Entry 5G49 (X-ray diffraction, 2.30 A resolution); this record covers chains A and B.

== Chain A ==
Protein: Nuclear transcription factor Y subunit B-6
From: Arabidopsis thaliana
Notes: fragment: histone-fold domain, residues 55-147
Reference sequence: Q84W66 (NFYB6_ARATH); residues 55-147 here = UniProt positions 55-147
Chain sequence (97 residues; row label = number of the first residue in the row):
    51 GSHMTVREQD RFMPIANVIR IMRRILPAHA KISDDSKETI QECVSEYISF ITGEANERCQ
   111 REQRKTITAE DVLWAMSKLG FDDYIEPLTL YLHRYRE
Construct notes: expression tag (51-54)
Curated features (UniProtKB/Swiss-Prot):
  - DNA-binding region: Met-63 to Ile-69
  - region: Ile-90 to Ile-101 (Subunit association domain (SAD))
Reported in the primary citation:
  - contacts within the chain: Arg-114/Asp-121
  - mutagenesis - N67D: unchanged binding to Nuclear transcription factor Y subunit C-3 (chain B)
  - specificity-determining residues: Asp-84 (proposed by the authors, not directly observed)
  - mutagenesis - N67D: abolished binding to DNA

== Chain B ==
Protein: Nuclear transcription factor Y subunit C-3
From: Arabidopsis thaliana
Notes: fragment: histone-fold domain, residues 55-148
Reference sequence: Q9ZVL3 (NFYC3_ARATH); numbering as in UniProt (aligned over 55-148)
Chain sequence (95 residues; row label = number of the first residue in the row):
    54 MTQFKEIEKT TDFKNHSLPL ARIKKIMKAD EDVRMISAEA PVVFARACEM FILELTLRSW
   114 NHTEENKRRT LQKNDIAAAV TRTDIFDFLV DIVPR
Disordered / not traced: 54
Construct notes: expression tag (54)
Ion coordination: Ca2+ near Asp-137 (its only coordinating residue here)
Reported in the primary citation:
  - contacts within the chain: Arg-121/Asp-128

== Interface between chain A and chain B ==
Contacting residue pairs (102):
  Gln-59(A) / Arg-75(B)  hydrogen bond (backbone-side chain)
  Asp-60(A) / Arg-75(B)
  Arg-61(A) / Ile-79(B)
  Arg-61(A) / Ala-82(B)
  Phe-62(A) / Arg-75(B)  hydrogen bond (backbone-side chain)
  Phe-62(A) / Ile-79(B)  hydrophobic
  Met-63(A) / Pro-72(B)
  Met-63(A) / Arg-75(B)
  Met-63(A) / Ile-76(B)
  Met-63(A) / Ile-79(B)  hydrophobic
  Pro-64(A) / Pro-72(B)
  Pro-64(A) / Arg-75(B)
  Asn-67(A) / Ser-70(B)  hydrogen bond (side chain-backbone)
  Asn-67(A) / Leu-71(B)
  Ile-71(A) / Ile-105(B)  hydrophobic
  Ile-71(A) / Leu-106(B)  hydrophobic
  Met-72(A) / Ile-105(B)  hydrophobic
  Met-72(A) / Thr-109(B)
  Arg-74(A) / Ser-70(B)
  Arg-74(A) / Glu-102(B)  salt bridge
  Arg-74(A) / Leu-106(B)
  Ile-75(A) / Leu-106(B)  hydrophobic
  Ile-75(A) / Thr-109(B)
  Leu-76(A) / Thr-109(B)
  Leu-76(A) / Trp-113(B)  hydrophobic
  Pro-77(A) / Trp-113(B)  hydrophobic
  Pro-77(A) / Arg-122(B)
  His-79(A) / Arg-122(B)
  Ala-80(A) / Trp-113(B)  hydrophobic
  Ala-80(A) / Arg-122(B)
  Lys-81(A) / Arg-122(B)  hydrogen bond (backbone-backbone)
  Lys-81(A) / Thr-123(B)
  Lys-81(A) / Leu-124(B)  hydrogen bond (backbone-backbone)
  Ile-82(A) / Leu-124(B)
  Ser-83(A) / Leu-124(B)  hydrogen bond (backbone-backbone)
  Ser-86(A) / Leu-124(B)  hydrogen bond (side chain-backbone)
  Ser-86(A) / Gln-125(B)
  Ser-86(A) / Lys-126(B)  hydrogen bond (side chain-backbone)
  Ser-86(A) / Ile-129(B)
  Thr-89(A) / Lys-126(B)  hydrogen bond
  Thr-89(A) / Ile-129(B)
  Thr-89(A) / Val-146(B)
  Ile-90(A) / Leu-108(B)  hydrophobic
  Ile-90(A) / Ile-129(B)  hydrophobic
  Cys-93(A) / Phe-104(B)
  Cys-93(A) / Leu-108(B)  hydrophobic
  Cys-93(A) / Leu-142(B)  hydrophobic
  Cys-93(A) / Val-146(B)  hydrophobic
  Val-94(A) / Phe-104(B)
  Val-94(A) / Ile-105(B)  hydrophobic
  Ser-95(A) / Ile-79(B)
  Glu-96(A) / Phe-141(B)
  Glu-96(A) / Leu-142(B)
  Glu-96(A) / Ile-145(B)
  Tyr-97(A) / Ala-100(B)  hydrogen bond (side chain-backbone)
  Tyr-97(A) / Phe-104(B)  hydrophobic
  Tyr-97(A) / Phe-141(B)  hydrophobic
  Ile-98(A) / Met-80(B)  hydrophobic
  Ile-98(A) / Phe-97(B)
  Ile-98(A) / Cys-101(B)  hydrophobic
  Phe-100(A) / Phe-141(B)  hydrophobic
  Ile-101(A) / Phe-97(B)  hydrophobic
  Thr-102(A) / Met-80(B)
  Thr-102(A) / Val-86(B)
  Thr-102(A) / Phe-97(B)
  Asn-106(A) / Asp-85(B)  hydrogen bond (side chain-backbone)
  Asn-106(A) / Val-86(B)
  Gln-110(A) / Asp-85(B)
  Lys-115(A) / Arg-87(B)
  Lys-115(A) / Met-88(B)  hydrogen bond (backbone-backbone)
  Thr-116(A) / Met-88(B)
  Thr-116(A) / Ser-90(B)
  Ile-117(A) / Met-88(B)  hydrogen bond (backbone-backbone)
  Ile-117(A) / Ile-89(B)
  Ile-117(A) / Ser-90(B)  hydrogen bond (backbone-backbone)
  Ala-119(A) / Glu-92(B)
  Ala-119(A) / Val-96(B)  hydrophobic
  Val-122(A) / Ala-93(B)  hydrophobic
  Val-122(A) / Val-96(B)  hydrophobic
  Met-126(A) / Ala-100(B)  hydrophobic
  Gly-130(A) / Ile-138(B)
  Phe-131(A) / Ile-138(B)
  Asp-133(A) / Thr-55(B)  hydrogen bond (side chain-backbone)
  Asp-133(A) / Phe-57(B)
  Tyr-134(A) / Phe-57(B)  hydrophobic
  Tyr-134(A) / Met-103(B)  hydrophobic
  Tyr-134(A) / Phe-104(B)
  Tyr-134(A) / Glu-107(B)  hydrogen bond
  Pro-137(A) / Met-103(B)  hydrophobic
  Leu-138(A) / Val-96(B)
  Leu-138(A) / Arg-99(B)
  Leu-138(A) / Ala-100(B)
  Leu-138(A) / Met-103(B)  hydrophobic
  Tyr-141(A) / Asn-68(B)
  Tyr-141(A) / Val-95(B)  hydrogen bond (side chain-backbone)
  Tyr-141(A) / Arg-99(B)
  Arg-144(A) / Glu-59(B)  salt bridge
  Arg-144(A) / Glu-61(B)  salt bridge
  Arg-144(A) / Asn-68(B)
  Tyr-145(A) / Glu-92(B)
  Tyr-145(A) / Val-95(B)
  Arg-146(A) / Glu-92(B)  salt bridge
Also at the interface, not in a pair above, chain A (56 interface residues in all): Val-68, Asp-85, Glu-92, Ser-99, Gly-103, Thr-118, Leu-123, Leu-142
Also at the interface, not in a pair above, chain B (51 interface residues in all): His-69, Lys-78, Asp-83, Leu-110
Interface features reported in the paper:
  - interface residues, chain B: Trp-113(B)

== In short ==
56 residues of chain A and 51 residues of chain B are in contact; the contacts include 17 hydrogen bonds and 4
salt bridges. Among the polar pairs are Arg-74(A)/Glu-102(B), Arg-144(A)/Glu-59(B) and Arg-144(A)/Glu-61(B).
The paper reports that N67D of chain A abolishes binding to DNA; the interface residue Trp-113(B).
Here chain A is Nuclear transcription factor Y subunit B-6 and chain B is Nuclear transcription factor Y
subunit C-3, both from Arabidopsis thaliana. Entry 5G49 (Crystal structure of the Arabodopsis thaliana
histone-fold dimer L1L NF-YC3) was determined by X-ray diffraction.
